8JH4 - chains B and P of the 23 polymer chains in the assembly; structure by electron microscopy, 3.20 A resolution.

== Chain B ==
Protein: DNA-directed RNA polymerase subunit beta
From: Komagataella phaffii
Notes: EC 2.7.7.6
UniProt: C4QZQ7 (C4QZQ7_KOMPG); numbering as in UniProt (aligned over 1-1227)
Amino-acid sequence (1227 residues; numbered 1 to 1227; the number before each row is that of its first residue):
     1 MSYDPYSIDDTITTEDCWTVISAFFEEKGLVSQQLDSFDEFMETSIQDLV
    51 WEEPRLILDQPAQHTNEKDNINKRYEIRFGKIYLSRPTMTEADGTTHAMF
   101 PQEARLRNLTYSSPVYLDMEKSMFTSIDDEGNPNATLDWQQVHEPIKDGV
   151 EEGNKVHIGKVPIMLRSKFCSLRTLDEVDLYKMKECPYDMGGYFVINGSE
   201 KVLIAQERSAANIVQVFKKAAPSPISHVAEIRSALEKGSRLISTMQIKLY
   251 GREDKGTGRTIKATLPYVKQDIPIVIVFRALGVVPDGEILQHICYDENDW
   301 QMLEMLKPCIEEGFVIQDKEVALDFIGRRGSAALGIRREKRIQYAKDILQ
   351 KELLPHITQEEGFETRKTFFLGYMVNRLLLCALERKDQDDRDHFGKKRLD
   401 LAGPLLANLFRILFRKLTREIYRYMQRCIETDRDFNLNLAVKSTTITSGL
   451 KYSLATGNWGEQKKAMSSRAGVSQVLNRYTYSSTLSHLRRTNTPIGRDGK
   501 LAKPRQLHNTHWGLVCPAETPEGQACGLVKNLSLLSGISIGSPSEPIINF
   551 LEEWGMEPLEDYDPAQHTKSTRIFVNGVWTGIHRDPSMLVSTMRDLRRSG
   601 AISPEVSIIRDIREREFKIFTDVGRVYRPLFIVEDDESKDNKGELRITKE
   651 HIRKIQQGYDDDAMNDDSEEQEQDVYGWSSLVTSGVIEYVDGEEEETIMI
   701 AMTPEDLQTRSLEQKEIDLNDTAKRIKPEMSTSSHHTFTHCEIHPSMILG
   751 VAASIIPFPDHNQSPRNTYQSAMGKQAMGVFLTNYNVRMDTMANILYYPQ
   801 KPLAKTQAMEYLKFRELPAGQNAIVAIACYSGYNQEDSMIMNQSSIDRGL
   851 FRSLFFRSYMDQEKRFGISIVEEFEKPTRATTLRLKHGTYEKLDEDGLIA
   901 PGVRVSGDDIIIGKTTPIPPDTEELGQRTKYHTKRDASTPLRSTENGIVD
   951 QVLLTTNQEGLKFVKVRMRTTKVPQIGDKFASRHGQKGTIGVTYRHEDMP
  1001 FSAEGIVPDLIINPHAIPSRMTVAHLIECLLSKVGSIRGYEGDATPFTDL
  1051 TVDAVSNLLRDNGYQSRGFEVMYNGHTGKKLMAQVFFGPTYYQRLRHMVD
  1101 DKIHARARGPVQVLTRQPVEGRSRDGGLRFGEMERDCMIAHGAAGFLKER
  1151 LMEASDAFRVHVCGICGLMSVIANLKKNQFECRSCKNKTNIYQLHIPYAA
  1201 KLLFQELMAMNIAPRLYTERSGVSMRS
Disordered / not traced: 1-8, 129-152, 663-674, 712-718, 921-930, 1223-1227
Metal / ion sites: Zn2+: Cys1163, Cys1166, Cys1182, Cys1185

== Chain P ==
Molecule: 10-nt RNA strand
Sequence (10 nucleotides; row label = number of the first residue in the row):
     1 GUCUUGGGUG
Metal / ion sites: Mg2+: G10 (shared with 3 residues of chain A)

== How chain B and chain P interact ==
Residue-residue contacts (16; chain B residue first):
  Thr456(B) with U5(P), sugar contact
  Ala470(B) with U5(P), phosphate contact; G6(P), phosphate contact
  Gly471(B) with G6(P), sugar contact
  Gln474(B) with G6(P), hydrogen bond to the phosphate; G7(P), hydrogen bond to the phosphate
  Glu522(B) with U9(P), phosphate contact
  Gln776(B) with G8(P), hydrogen bond to the phosphate; U9(P), hydrogen bond to the phosphate
  Lys979(B) with U9(P), hydrogen bond to the phosphate; G10(P), salt bridge to the phosphate
  Lys987(B) with G10(P), salt bridge to the phosphate
  His1097(B) with U9(P), sugar contact
  Gln1112(B) with U2(P), phosphate contact
  Arg1124(B) with G1(P), salt bridge to the phosphate; U2(P), salt bridge to the phosphate
Other interface residues (no listed pair), chain B (14 interface residues in all): Arg490, Ala772, Lys775

== In short ==
Chain B and chain P form an interface of 14 and 8 residues respectively; the contacts include 5 hydrogen bonds
and 4 salt bridges. Among the polar pairs are Gln474(B)-G6(P), Gln474(B)-G7(P) and Gln776(B)-G8(P). The Zn2+
site is built by Cys1163(B), Cys1166(B), Cys1182(B) and Cys1185(B).
Here chain B is DNA-directed RNA polymerase subunit beta (Komagataella phaffii) and chain P is a 10-nt RNA
strand. Entry 8JH4 (RNA polymerase II elongation complex containing 60 bp upstream DNA loop, stalled at
SHL(-1) of the ...) was determined by electron microscopy, deposited together with 8JH2 and 8JH3.
